PDB entry 2A4E | X-ray diffraction, 3.20 A resolution | chain A

== Chain A ==
Molecule: Cadherin-11
Source organism: Mus musculus
Reference sequence: P55288 (CAD11_MOUSE); residues 2-208 here correspond to UniProt positions 54-260 (UniProt number = residue number + 52)
Amino-acid sequence (215 residues; numbered 0 to 214; the number before each row is that of its first residue; numbering starts at 0):
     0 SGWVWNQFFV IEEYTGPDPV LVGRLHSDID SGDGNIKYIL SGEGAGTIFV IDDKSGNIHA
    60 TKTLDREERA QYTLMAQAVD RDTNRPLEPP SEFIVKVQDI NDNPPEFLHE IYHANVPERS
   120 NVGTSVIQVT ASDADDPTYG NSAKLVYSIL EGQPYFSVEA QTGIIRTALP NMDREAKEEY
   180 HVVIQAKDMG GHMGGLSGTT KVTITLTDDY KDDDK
Not modelled in the structure: 208-214
Sequence notes: cloning artifact (0)
Bound ions: Ca2+ site 1: E11, E66, D98, I99, D101, D134; Ca2+ site 2: E11, E12, D64, E66, D101; Ca2+ site 3: N100, N102, D132, D134, S141, D187
Reported in the primary citation:
  - Ca2+ coordination: N100
  - interface residues: W2, W4

== Overview ==
E11, E66, D98, I99, D101 and D134 coordinate Ca2+ site 1. E11, E12, D64, E66 and D101 coordinate Ca2+ site 2.
The paper reports interface residues W2 and W4; Ca2+ coordination by N100.
Chain A is Cadherin-11 (Mus musculus); the structure, Crystal structure of mouse cadherin-11 EC1-2, was
determined by X-ray diffraction, deposited together with 1ZVN, 1ZXK, 2A4C and 2A62.
